Entry 1CVU (X-ray diffraction, 2.40 A resolution); this record covers chains A and B of the 3 polymer chains in the assembly.

Chain A:
Molecule: Prostaglandin H2 synthase-2
From: Mus musculus
Notes: EC 1.14.99.1; fragment: prostaglandin h2 synthase-2
Reference sequence: Q05769 (PGH2_MOUSE); the construct lacks a stretch of the UniProt sequence, so the offset changes along the chain: 33-105 = UniProt 18-90; 106-583 = UniProt 92-569
Chain sequence (552 residues; row label = number of the first residue in the row):
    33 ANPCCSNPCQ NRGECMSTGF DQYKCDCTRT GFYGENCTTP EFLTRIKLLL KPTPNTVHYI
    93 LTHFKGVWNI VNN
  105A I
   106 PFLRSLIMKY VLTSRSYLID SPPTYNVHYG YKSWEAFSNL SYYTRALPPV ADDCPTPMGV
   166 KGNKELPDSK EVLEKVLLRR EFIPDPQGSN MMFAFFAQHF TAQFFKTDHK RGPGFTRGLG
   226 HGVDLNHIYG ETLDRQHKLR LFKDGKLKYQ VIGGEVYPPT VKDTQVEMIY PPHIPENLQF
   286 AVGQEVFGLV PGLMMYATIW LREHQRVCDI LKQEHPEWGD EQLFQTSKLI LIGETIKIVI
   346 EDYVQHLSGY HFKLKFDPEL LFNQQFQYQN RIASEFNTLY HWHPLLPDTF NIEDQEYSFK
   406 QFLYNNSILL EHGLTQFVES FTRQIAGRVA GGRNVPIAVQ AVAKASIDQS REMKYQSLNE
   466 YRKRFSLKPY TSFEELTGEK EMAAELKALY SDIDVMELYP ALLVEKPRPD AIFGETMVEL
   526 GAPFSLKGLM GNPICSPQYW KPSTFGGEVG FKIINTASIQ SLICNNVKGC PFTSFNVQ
Disulfides: Cys36-Cys47, Cys37-Cys159, Cys41-Cys57, Cys59-Cys69, Cys569-Cys575
Glycans and other covalent adducts: N-acetylglucosamine (NAG) linked to Asn68, Asn410; glycan linked to Asn144
Sequence notes: engineered mutation Gln310 (Asn296 in Q05769), Lys333 (Arg319 in Q05769)
Ligand contacts: arachidonic acid (ACD): Met113, Val116, Leu117, Arg120, Phe205, Phe209, Val344, Ile345, Tyr348, Val349, Leu352, Ser353, Tyr355, Leu359, Phe381, Leu384, Tyr385, Trp387, Phe518, Met522, Val523, Gly526, Ala527, Ser530, Leu531, Leu534, Met535
UniProt features mapped onto this chain:
  - active site: Tyr385 (For cyclooxygenase activity)
  - binding site (substrate): Arg120, Tyr355
  - binding site (heme b): His388
  - site: Ser530 (Aspirin-acetylated serine)
  - modified residue: Cys540 (S-nitrosocysteine), Ser579 (O-acetylserine)
  - glycosylation (N-linked (GlcNAc...) asparagine): Asn68, Asn144, Asn410

Chain B:
Molecule: Prostaglandin H2 synthase-2
From: Mus musculus
Notes: EC 1.14.99.1; fragment: prostaglandin h2 synthase-2
Reference sequence: Q05769 (PGH2_MOUSE); the construct lacks a stretch of the UniProt sequence, so the offset changes along the chain: 2033-2105 = UniProt 18-90; 2106-2583 = UniProt 92-569
Chain sequence (552 residues; row label = number of the first residue in the row):
  2033 ANPCCSNPCQ NRGECMSTGF DQYKCDCTRT GFYGENCTTP EFLTRIKLLL KPTPNTVHYI
  2093 LTHFKGVWNI VNN
  105B I
  2106 PFLRSLIMKY VLTSRSYLID SPPTYNVHYG YKSWEAFSNL SYYTRALPPV ADDCPTPMGV
  2166 KGNKELPDSK EVLEKVLLRR EFIPDPQGSN MMFAFFAQHF TAQFFKTDHK RGPGFTRGLG
  2226 HGVDLNHIYG ETLDRQHKLR LFKDGKLKYQ VIGGEVYPPT VKDTQVEMIY PPHIPENLQF
  2286 AVGQEVFGLV PGLMMYATIW LREHQRVCDI LKQEHPEWGD EQLFQTSKLI LIGETIKIVI
  2346 EDYVQHLSGY HFKLKFDPEL LFNQQFQYQN RIASEFNTLY HWHPLLPDTF NIEDQEYSFK
  2406 QFLYNNSILL EHGLTQFVES FTRQIAGRVA GGRNVPIAVQ AVAKASIDQS REMKYQSLNE
  2466 YRKRFSLKPY TSFEELTGEK EMAAELKALY SDIDVMELYP ALLVEKPRPD AIFGETMVEL
  2526 GAPFSLKGLM GNPICSPQYW KPSTFGGEVG FKIINTASIQ SLICNNVKGC PFTSFNVQ
Disulfides: Cys2036-Cys2047, Cys2037-Cys2159, Cys2041-Cys2057, Cys2059-Cys2069, Cys2569-Cys2575
Glycans and other covalent adducts: N-acetylglucosamine (NAG) linked to Asn2068, Asn2410; glycan linked to Asn2144
Sequence notes: engineered mutation Gln2310 (Asn296 in Q05769), Lys2333 (Arg319 in Q05769)
Ligand contacts: arachidonic acid (ACD): Met2113, Val2116, Leu2117, Arg2120, Phe2205, Thr2206, Val2344, Ile2345, Tyr2348, Val2349, Leu2352, Ser2353, Tyr2355, Leu2359, Phe2381, Leu2384, Tyr2385, Trp2387, Phe2518, Met2522, Val2523, Gly2526, Ala2527, Ser2530, Leu2531, Leu2534, Met2535
UniProt features mapped onto this chain:
  - active site: Tyr2385 (For cyclooxygenase activity)
  - binding site (substrate): Arg2120, Tyr2355
  - binding site (heme b): His2388
  - site: Ser2530 (Aspirin-acetylated serine)
  - modified residue: Cys2540 (S-nitrosocysteine), Ser2579 (O-acetylserine)
  - glycosylation (N-linked (GlcNAc...) asparagine): Asn2068, Asn2144, Asn2410

How chain A and chain B interact:
Residue-residue contacts (110; chain A residue first):
  Arg44(A) with Gln2543(B)
  Glu46(A) with Gln2543(B); Lys2546(B), salt bridge; Ser2548(B), hydrogen bond
  Met48(A) with His2320(B); Gly2551(B); Gly2552(B)
  Ser49(A) with His2320(B), hydrogen bond (backbone-side chain); Glu2322(B), hydrogen bond; Trp2323(B), hydrogen bond
  Thr50(A) with Glu2319(B); Glu2322(B)
  Gly51(A) with Glu2322(B), hydrogen bond (backbone-side chain)
  Phe52(A) with Pro2321(B); Glu2322(B)
  Asp58(A) with Lys2546(B); Pro2547(B); Ser2548(B), hydrogen bond
  Thr60(A) with Lys2546(B); Pro2547(B)
  Arg61(A) with Glu2364(B), salt bridge; Phe2367(B); Pro2542(B), hydrogen bond (side chain-backbone); Trp2545(B), hydrogen bond (side chain-backbone)
  Asp125(A) with Gln2543(B), hydrogen bond
  Pro127(A) with Tyr2373(B), hydrophobic; Ser2541(B); Tyr2544(B)
  Pro128(A) with Tyr2544(B), hydrogen bond (backbone-side chain)
  Thr129(A) with Tyr2544(B)
  Tyr134(A) with Glu2326(B), hydrogen bond; Gln2330(B)
  Tyr136(A) with Glu2326(B); Gln2327(B), hydrogen bond (side chain-backbone)
  Lys137(A) with Leu2334(B); Gln2543(B), hydrogen bond (side chain-backbone); Tyr2544(B); Thr2549(B), hydrogen bond
  Ser138(A) with Gln2330(B)
  Trp139(A) with Asp2229(B); Gln2330(B); Lys2333(B); Ile2337(B), hydrophobic; Asn2537(B); Pro2538(B), hydrophobic
  Glu140(A) with Gln2330(B)
  Phe142(A) with Pro2538(B), hydrophobic; Tyr2544(B)
  Asp229(A) with Trp2139(B)
  Glu319(A) with Thr2050(B)
  His320(A) with Met2048(B); Ser2049(B), hydrogen bond (side chain-backbone)
  Pro321(A) with Phe2052(B)
  Glu322(A) with Ser2049(B), hydrogen bond; Thr2050(B); Gly2051(B), hydrogen bond (side chain-backbone); Phe2052(B)
  Trp323(A) with Ser2049(B), hydrogen bond
  Glu326(A) with Tyr2134(B), hydrogen bond; Tyr2136(B)
  Gln327(A) with Tyr2136(B), hydrogen bond (backbone-side chain)
  Gln330(A) with Tyr2134(B); Ser2138(B); Trp2139(B); Glu2140(B)
  Lys333(A) with Trp2139(B)
  Leu334(A) with Lys2137(B)
  Ile337(A) with Trp2139(B), hydrophobic
  Glu364(A) with Arg2061(B), salt bridge
  Phe367(A) with Arg2061(B); Gln2370(B), hydrogen bond (backbone-side chain)
  Asn368(A) with Gln2370(B)
  Gln369(A) with Gln2370(B), hydrogen bond (backbone-side chain)
  Gln370(A) with Phe2367(B), hydrogen bond (side chain-backbone); Asn2368(B); Gln2369(B), hydrogen bond (side chain-backbone)
  Phe371(A) with Gln2372(B), hydrogen bond (backbone-side chain)
  Gln372(A) with Phe2371(B), hydrogen bond (side chain-backbone); Gln2372(B); Tyr2373(B), hydrogen bond (side chain-backbone)
  Tyr373(A) with Pro2127(B), hydrophobic; Gln2372(B), hydrogen bond (backbone-side chain); Gln2374(B), hydrogen bond (backbone-side chain)
  Gln374(A) with Tyr2373(B), hydrogen bond (side chain-backbone); Gln2374(B)
  Asn537(A) with Trp2139(B)
  Pro538(A) with Trp2139(B), hydrophobic; Phe2142(B), hydrophobic
  Ser541(A) with Pro2127(B)
  Pro542(A) with Arg2061(B), hydrogen bond (backbone-side chain)
  Gln543(A) with Arg2044(B); Glu2046(B); Asp2125(B), hydrogen bond; Lys2137(B), hydrogen bond (backbone-side chain)
  Tyr544(A) with Pro2127(B); Pro2128(B), hydrogen bond (side chain-backbone); Thr2129(B); Lys2137(B); Phe2142(B)
  Trp545(A) with Arg2061(B), hydrogen bond (backbone-side chain)
  Lys546(A) with Glu2046(B), salt bridge; Asp2058(B); Thr2060(B)
  Pro547(A) with Asp2058(B); Thr2060(B)
  Ser548(A) with Glu2046(B), hydrogen bond; Asp2058(B), hydrogen bond
  Thr549(A) with Lys2137(B), hydrogen bond
  Gly551(A) with Met2048(B)
  Gly552(A) with Met2048(B)
Interface residues without a listed pair, chain A (58 interface residues in all): Val228, Leu238, Leu366
Interface residues without a listed pair, chain B (58 interface residues in all): Val2228, Leu2238, Leu2366

Summary:
Chain A and chain B each contribute 58 residues to their interface, with 38 hydrogen bonds and 4 salt bridges.
Among the polar pairs are Glu46(A)-Lys2546(B), Arg61(A)-Glu2364(B) and Glu364(A)-Arg2061(B). Chain A binds
arachidonic acid. Ligands of chain B: arachidonic acid.
Both chains are Prostaglandin H2 synthase-2 (Mus musculus). Entry 1CVU (Crystal structure of arachidonic acid
bound to the cyclooxygenase active site of cox-2) was determined by X-ray diffraction (same publication as
1DDX).
